PDB entry 9G27 | electron microscopy, 2.80 A resolution | chains B and R of the 15 polymer chains in the assembly

== Chain B ==
Protein: DNA-directed RNA polymerase I subunit RPA135
From: Saccharomyces cerevisiae
Notes: EC 2.7.7.6
Reference sequence: P22138 (RPA2_YEAST); residue numbers follow UniProt; this construct covers 1-1203
Sequence (1203 residues; each row starts with the number of its first residue):
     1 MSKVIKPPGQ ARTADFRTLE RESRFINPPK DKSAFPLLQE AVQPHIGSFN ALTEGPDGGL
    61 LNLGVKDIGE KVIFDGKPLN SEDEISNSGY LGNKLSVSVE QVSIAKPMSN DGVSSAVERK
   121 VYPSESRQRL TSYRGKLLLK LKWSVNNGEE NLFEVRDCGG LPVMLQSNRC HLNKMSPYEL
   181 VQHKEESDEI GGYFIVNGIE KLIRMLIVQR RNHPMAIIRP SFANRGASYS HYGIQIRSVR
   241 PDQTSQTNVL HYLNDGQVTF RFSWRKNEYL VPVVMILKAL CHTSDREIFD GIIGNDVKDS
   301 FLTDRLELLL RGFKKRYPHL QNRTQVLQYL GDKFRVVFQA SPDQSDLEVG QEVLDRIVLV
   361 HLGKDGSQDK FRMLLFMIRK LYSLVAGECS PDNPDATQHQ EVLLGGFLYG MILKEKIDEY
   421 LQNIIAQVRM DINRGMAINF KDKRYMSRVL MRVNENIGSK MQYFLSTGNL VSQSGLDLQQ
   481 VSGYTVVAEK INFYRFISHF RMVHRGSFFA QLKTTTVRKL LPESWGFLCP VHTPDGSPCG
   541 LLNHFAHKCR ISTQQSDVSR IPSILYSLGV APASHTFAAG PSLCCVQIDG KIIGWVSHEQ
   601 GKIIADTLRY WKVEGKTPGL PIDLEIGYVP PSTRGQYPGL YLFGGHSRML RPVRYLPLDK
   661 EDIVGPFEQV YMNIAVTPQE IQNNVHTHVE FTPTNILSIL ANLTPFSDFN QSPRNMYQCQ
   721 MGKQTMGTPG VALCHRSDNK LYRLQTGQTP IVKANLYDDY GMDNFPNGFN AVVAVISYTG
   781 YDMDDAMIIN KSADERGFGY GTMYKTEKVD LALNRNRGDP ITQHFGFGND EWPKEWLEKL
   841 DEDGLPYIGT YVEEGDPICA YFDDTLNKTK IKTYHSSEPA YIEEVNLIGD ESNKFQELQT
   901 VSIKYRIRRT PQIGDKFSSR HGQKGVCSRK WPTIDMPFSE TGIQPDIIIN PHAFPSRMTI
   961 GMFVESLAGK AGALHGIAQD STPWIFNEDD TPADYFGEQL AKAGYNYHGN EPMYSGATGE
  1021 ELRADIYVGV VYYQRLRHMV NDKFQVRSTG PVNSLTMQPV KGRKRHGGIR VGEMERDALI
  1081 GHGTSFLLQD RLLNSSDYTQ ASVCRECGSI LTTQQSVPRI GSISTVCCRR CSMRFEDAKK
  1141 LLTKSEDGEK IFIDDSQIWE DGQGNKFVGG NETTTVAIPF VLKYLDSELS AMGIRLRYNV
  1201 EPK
Unresolved in the structure: 1-10, 79-88, 112-115, 1136-1154, 1203
Metal / ion sites: Zn2+: Cys1104, Cys1107, Cys1128, Cys1131
UniProt features mapped onto this chain:
  - zinc finger: Cys1104 to Cys1131 (C4-type)
  - modified residue: Ser2 (N-acetylserine), Ser81 (Phosphoserine), Ser1156 (Phosphoserine)
  - mutagenesis: Cys1104 (C1104A: No effect; when associated with A-1107; A-1128 and A-1131), Cys1107 (C1107A: Lethal. Abolishes recruitment of RPA1 to Pol I. No effect; when associated with A-1104; A-1128 and A-1131), Cys1127 (C1127R: Responsible of suppression of RPA190-5 and RPA190-1 mutations), Cys1128 (C1128A: No effect; when associated with A-1104; A-1107 and A-1131), Cys1131 (C1131A: No effect; when associated with A-1104; A-1107 and A-1128)

== Chain R ==
Molecule: 13-nt RNA strand
Sequence (13 nucleotides; numbered 1 to 13; the number before each row is that of its first residue):
     1 AUAAAUCGAG AGA
Unresolved in the structure: 1-4

== Chain B / chain R interface ==
Residue-residue contacts (14; chain B residue first):
  Arg204(B) with A9(R), phosphate contact; G10(R), salt bridge to the phosphate
  Ser482(B) with G8(R), sugar contact
  Gly483(B) with G8(R), sugar contact
  Arg495(B) with G10(R), sugar contact
  Ser507(B) with A9(R), hydrogen bond to the phosphate
  Leu542(B) with G10(R), phosphate contact
  Gln720(B) with G12(R), phosphate contact
  Gln724(B) with A11(R), sugar contact
  Lys916(B) with G12(R), phosphate contact; A13(R), salt bridge to the phosphate
  Lys924(B) with A13(R), salt bridge to the phosphate
  His1038(B) with A11(R), sugar contact; G12(R), sugar contact
Also at the interface, not in a pair above, chain B (13 interface residues in all): His504, Pro538

== Summary ==
13 residues of chain B face 6 of chain R across their interface, with 1 hydrogen bond and 3 salt bridges.
Polar contacts include Ser507(B)-A9(R), Arg204(B)-G10(R) and Lys916(B)-A13(R). Curated annotation (UniProt)
lists 5 mutagenesis sites on chain B.
Chain B is DNA-directed RNA polymerase I subunit RPA135 (Saccharomyces cerevisiae) and chain R is a 13-nt RNA
strand; the structure, Yeast RNA polymerase I elongation complex stalled by an apurinic site,
pre-translocation state, was determined by electron microscopy, deposited together with 9G1V, 9G1X, 9G23,
9G24, 9G26, 9G29, 9G2B and 9G2C.
